PDB entry 6LA8 | X-ray diffraction, 3.40 A resolution | chains A and J of the 19 polymer chains in the assembly

[Chain A]
Name: Histone H3.1
Organism: Homo sapiens
UniProt: P68431 (H31_HUMAN); residues 0-135 here correspond to UniProt positions 1-136 (UniProt number = residue number + 1)
Sequence (136 residues; numbered 0 to 135; the number before each row is that of its first residue; numbering starts at 0):
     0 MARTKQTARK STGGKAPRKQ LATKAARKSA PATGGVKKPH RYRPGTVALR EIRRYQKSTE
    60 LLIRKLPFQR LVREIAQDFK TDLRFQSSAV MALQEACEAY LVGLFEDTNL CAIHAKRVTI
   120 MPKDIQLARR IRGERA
Unresolved in the structure: 0-35
UniProt features mapped onto this chain:
  - modified residue: Arg2 (Asymmetric dimethylarginine), Thr3 (Phosphothreonine), Lys4 (Allysine), Gln5 (5-glutamyl dopamine), Thr6 (Phosphothreonine), Arg8 (Citrulline), Lys9 (N6,N6,N6-trimethyllysine), Ser10 (ADP-ribosylserine), Thr11 (Phosphothreonine), Lys14 (N6-(2-hydroxyisobutyryl)lysine), Arg17 (Asymmetric dimethylarginine), Lys18 (N6-(2-hydroxyisobutyryl)lysine), Lys23 (N6-(2-hydroxyisobutyryl)lysine), Arg26 (Citrulline), Lys27 (N6,N6,N6-trimethyllysine), Ser28 (ADP-ribosylserine), Lys36 (N6,N6,N6-trimethyllysine), Lys37 (N6-methyllysine), Tyr41 (Phosphotyrosine), Lys56 (N6,N6,N6-trimethyllysine) and 8 more in UniProt
  - lipidation: Lys18 (N6-decanoyllysine)

[Chain J]
Molecule: 349-nt DNA strand
Organism: other sequences
Sequence (349 nucleotides; row label = number of the first residue in the row):
     1 CGCTGGTTTT TTTTTTCATG TGCCGGTCTC ACACGTGCCT GGAGACTAGT AAGCGCTTCT
    61 AGTGGCGGTT AAAACGCGGT AGACAGCGCG TACGTGCGTT TAAGCGGTGC TAGAGCTGTC
   121 TACGACCAAT TGAGCGGCCT CGGCACCGGG ATGCGTTTTT TTTTTCATAC TCGAGCATGC
   181 TTTTTTTTTT CATGTGCCGG TCTCACACGT GCCTGGAGAC TAGTAAGCGC TTCTAGTGGC
   241 GGTTAAAACG CGGTAGACAG CGCGTACGTG CGTTTAAGCG GTGCTAGAGC TGTCTACGAC
   301 CAATTGAGCG GCCTCGGCAC CGGGATGCGT TTTTTTTTTC CAGCGGTAC
Metal / ion sites: K+ site 1 near DT60 (its only coordinating residue here); Ca2+ site 1 near DG134 (its only coordinating residue here); K+ site 2: DT234, DA235; Ca2+ site 2: DT275 (shared with 1 residue of chain I); Ca2+ site 3 near DT336 (its only coordinating residue here)

[Chain A / chain J interface]
Residue-residue contacts (29):
  Lys37(A) - DA192(J)  salt bridge to the phosphate
  His39(A) - DA192(J)  phosphate contact
  His39(A) - DT193(J)  salt bridge to the phosphate
  Arg40(A) - DG268(J)  base contact
  Arg40(A) - DT269(J)  hydrogen bond to the base
  Arg40(A) - DG270(J)  hydrogen bond to the sugar
  Tyr41(A) - DT193(J)  hydrogen bond to the phosphate
  Tyr41(A) - DT269(J)  sugar contact
  Tyr41(A) - DG270(J)  hydrogen bond to the phosphate
  Pro43(A) - DG268(J)  phosphate contact
  Pro43(A) - DT269(J)  phosphate contact
  Gly44(A) - DG268(J)  hydrogen bond to the phosphate
  Gly44(A) - DT269(J)  hydrogen bond to the phosphate
  Thr45(A) - DT269(J)  hydrogen bond to the phosphate
  Val46(A) - DT269(J)  hydrogen bond to the phosphate
  Val46(A) - DG270(J)  phosphate contact
  Ala47(A) - DT269(J)  hydrogen bond to the phosphate
  Arg49(A) - DG194(J)  phosphate contact
  Arg49(A) - DT195(J)  salt bridge to the phosphate
  Lys56(A) - DG196(J)  salt bridge to the phosphate
  Arg63(A) - DA277(J)  hydrogen bond to the sugar
  Arg63(A) - DG278(J)  phosphate contact
  Lys64(A) - DG278(J)  hydrogen bond to the phosphate
  Leu65(A) - DA277(J)  phosphate contact
  Leu65(A) - DG278(J)  hydrogen bond to the phosphate
  Pro66(A) - DA277(J)  phosphate contact
  Arg69(A) - DA277(J)  salt bridge to the phosphate
  Arg83(A) - DA286(J)  hydrogen bond to the phosphate
  Arg83(A) - DG287(J)  salt bridge to the phosphate
Other interface residues (no listed pair), chain A (20 interface residues in all): Arg42, Asp81, Thr118
Other interface residues (no listed pair), chain J (13 interface residues in all): DC267

[Summary]
20 residues of chain A and 13 residues of chain J are in contact, with 13 hydrogen bonds and 6 salt bridges.
Polar pairs include Arg40(A)-DT269(J), Arg40(A)-DG270(J) and Arg63(A)-DA277(J). DT234(J) and DA235(J)
coordinate K+ site 2.
Here chain A is Histone H3.1 (Homo sapiens) and chain J is a 349-nt DNA strand (other sequences). Entry 6LA8
(349 bp di-nucleosome harboring cohesive DNA termini assembled with linker histone H1.0) was determined by
X-ray diffraction (same publication as 6LA9, 6M3V and 6M44).
